PDB entry 1FR8 | X-ray diffraction, 2.40 A resolution | chains A and B

== Chain A (and B) ==
Name: Beta 1,4 galactosyltransferase
Source organism: Bos taurus
Notes: EC 2.4.1.38; fragment: catalytic domain; chain B of this document is another copy of the same molecule, construct and numbering; everything in this record applies to it too
Reference sequence: P08037 (B4GT1_BOVIN); numbering as in UniProt (aligned over 115-402)
Chain sequence (288 residues; each row starts with the number of its first residue):
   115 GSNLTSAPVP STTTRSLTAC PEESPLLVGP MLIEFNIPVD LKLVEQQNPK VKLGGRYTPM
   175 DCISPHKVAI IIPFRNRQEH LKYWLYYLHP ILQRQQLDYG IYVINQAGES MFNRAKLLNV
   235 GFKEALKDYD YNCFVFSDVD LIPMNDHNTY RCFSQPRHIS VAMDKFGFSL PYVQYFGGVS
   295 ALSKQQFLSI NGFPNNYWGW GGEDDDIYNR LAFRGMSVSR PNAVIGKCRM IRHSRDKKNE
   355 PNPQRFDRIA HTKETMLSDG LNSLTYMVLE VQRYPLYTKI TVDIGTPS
Unresolved in the structure: 115-131
Sequence notes: conflict V158 (Ile in P08037)
Disulfides: C134-C176, C247-C266
Residues lining bound ligands: galactose-uridine-5'-diphosphate (GDU): P187, F188, R189, R191, F226, R228, D252, V253, D254, K279

== How chain A and chain B interact ==
Contacting residue pairs (23; chain A residue first):
  S268(A) - E223(B)  hydrogen bond
  Q269(A) - E223(B)
  Q288(A) - G313(B)  hydrogen bond (side chain-backbone)
  Y322(A) - M225(B)  hydrogen bond
  Y322(A) - G313(B)
  A326(A) - M225(B)  hydrophobic
  A326(A) - W314(B)  hydrophobic
  A326(A) - P401(B)
  F327(A) - W314(B)  hydrophobic
  G329(A) - S224(B)  hydrogen bond (backbone-side chain)
  M330(A) - M225(B)
  S331(A) - E223(B)  hydrogen bond (side chain-backbone)
  S331(A) - S224(B)
  S331(A) - M225(B)
  V332(A) - M225(B)  hydrophobic
  N356(A) - P355(B)
  R359(A) - W314(B)  hydrogen bond (side chain-backbone)
  R359(A) - Q358(B)  hydrogen bond (backbone-side chain)
  D361(A) - F360(B)
  D361(A) - R362(B)  salt bridge
  I363(A) - W314(B)  hydrophobic
  I363(A) - R362(B)
  K367(A) - S402(B)
Other interface residues (no listed pair), chain A (19 interface residues in all): P285, N323, L325, Q358
Other interface residues (no listed pair), chain B (15 interface residues in all): W312, G315, D361, T400

== Summary ==
19 residues of chain A face 15 of chain B across their interface; the contacts include 7 hydrogen bonds and 1
salt bridge. Polar contacts include D361(A)-R362(B), S268(A)-E223(B) and Q288(A)-G313(B). Chain A binds
galactose-uridine-5'-diphosphate.
Chain A and chain B are both Beta 1,4 galactosyltransferase (Bos taurus); the structure, Crystal structure of
the bovine beta 1,4 galactosyltransferase (B4GALT1) catalytic domain complexed with uridine
diphosphogalactose, was determined by X-ray diffraction (same publication as 1FGX).
